2RS1 - chains 1 and 3 of the 4 polymer chains in the assembly; structure by X-ray diffraction, 3.00 A resolution.

# Chain 1
Name: Human rhinovirus 14 coat protein (subunit VP1)
Organism: Human rhinovirus sp
Reference sequence: P03303 (POLG_HRV14); residues 1-289 here correspond to UniProt positions 567-855 (UniProt number = residue number + 566)
Sequence (289 residues; row label = number of the first residue in the row):
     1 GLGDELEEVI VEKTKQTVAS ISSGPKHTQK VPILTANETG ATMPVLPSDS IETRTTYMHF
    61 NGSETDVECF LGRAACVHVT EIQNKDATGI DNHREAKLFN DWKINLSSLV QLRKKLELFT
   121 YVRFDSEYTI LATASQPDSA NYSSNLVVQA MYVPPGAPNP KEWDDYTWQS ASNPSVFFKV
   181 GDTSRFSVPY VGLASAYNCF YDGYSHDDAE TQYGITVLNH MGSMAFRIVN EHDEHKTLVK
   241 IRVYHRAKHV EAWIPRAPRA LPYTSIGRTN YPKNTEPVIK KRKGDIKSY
Unresolved in the structure: 1-16
Small-molecule neighbours: win i(S) (W84; 5-(7-(5-hydro-4-methyl-2-oxazolyl)phenoxy)heptyl)-3-methyl isoxazole): Ile104, Asn105, Leu106, Ser107, Leu116, Val122, Phe124, Ser126, Tyr128, Ala150, Tyr152, Pro174, Ser175, Val176, Phe186, Val188, Val191, Tyr197, Asn198, Cys199, Asn219, Met221, Met224

# Chain 3
Name: Human rhinovirus 14 coat protein (subunit VP3)
Organism: Human rhinovirus
Reference sequence: P03303 (POLG_HRV14); residues 1-236 here correspond to UniProt positions 331-566 (UniProt number = residue number + 330)
Sequence (236 residues; each row starts with the number of its first residue):
     1 GLPTTTLPGS GQFLTTDDRQ SPSALPNYEP TPRIHIPGKV HNLLEIIQVD TLIPMNNTHT
    61 KDEVNSYLIP LNANRQNEQV FGTNLFIGDG VFKTTLLGEI VQYYTHWSGS LRFSLMYTGP
   121 ALSSAKLILA YTPPGARGPQ DRREAMLGTH VVWDIGLQST IVMTIPWTSG VQFRYTDPDT
   181 YTSAGFLSCW YQTSLILPPE TTGQVYLLSF ISACPDFKLR LMKDTQTISQ TVALTE

# How chain 1 and chain 3 interact
Pairs across the interface - 181 pairs, chain 1 then chain 3:
  Ala19(1) with Asp216(3)
  Ile33(1) with Val151(3), hydrophobic; Thr160(3); Ile161(3); Val162(3), hydrogen bond (backbone-backbone)
  Leu34(1) with Gln158(3); Thr160(3)
  Thr35(1) with Gln158(3); Ser159(3), hydrogen bond (backbone-backbone); Thr160(3), hydrogen bond (backbone-backbone); Val162(3)
  Ala36(1) with Thr160(3)
  Asn37(1) with Asp50(3); Met116(3); Thr160(3), hydrogen bond (backbone-side chain); Phe210(3)
  Glu38(1) with Met116(3); Ser159(3), hydrogen bond
  Thr42(1) with Gln48(3); Val49(3); Asp50(3), hydrogen bond (side chain-backbone); Arg112(3); Ser212(3)
  Met43(1) with Arg112(3), hydrogen bond (backbone-side chain)
  Pro44(1) with Arg112(3)
  Val45(1) with Arg112(3), hydrogen bond (backbone-side chain); Val162(3), hydrophobic; Cys214(3)
  Leu46(1) with Thr164(3); Pro215(3)
  Pro47(1) with Ser110(3); Thr164(3); Pro166(3), hydrophobic; Cys214(3)
  Ser50(1) with Thr164(3)
  Ile51(1) with Thr149(3); Pro166(3), hydrophobic
  Met58(1) with Pro215(3); Asp216(3); Lys218(3)
  Phe60(1) with Lys218(3); Leu219(3)
  Gly62(1) with Asn42(3); Leu44(3)
  Glu64(1) with Tyr104(3), hydrogen bond (backbone-side chain); Arg220(3); Leu221(3), hydrogen bond (side chain-backbone); Met222(3), hydrogen bond (side chain-backbone)
  Thr65(1) with Asn42(3), hydrogen bond; Leu43(3), hydrogen bond (backbone-backbone); Leu44(3); Tyr104(3)
  Asp66(1) with His41(3); Asn42(3)
  Val67(1) with Val40(3); His41(3), hydrogen bond (backbone-backbone)
  Phe70(1) with Leu43(3), hydrophobic; Tyr103(3), hydrophobic; Tyr104(3); Met222(3)
  Arg73(1) with Thr15(3); Thr16(3); Met222(3)
  Ala74(1) with Phe13(3), hydrophobic; Thr15(3), hydrogen bond (backbone-backbone)
  Lys103(1) with Glu236(3), salt bridge
  Ser108(1) with Gln230(3), hydrogen bond (backbone-side chain); Ala233(3); Leu234(3), hydrogen bond (side chain-backbone)
  Leu109(1) with Gln230(3)
  Val110(1) with Ser229(3); Gln230(3), hydrogen bond (backbone-side chain); Leu234(3), hydrophobic
  Gln111(1) with Asp224(3)
  Arg113(1) with Leu234(3)
  Lys114(1) with Glu99(3), salt bridge; Tyr103(3); Thr227(3), hydrogen bond; Ile228(3)
  Lys115(1) with Tyr103(3); Met222(3)
  Phe119(1) with Val40(3), hydrophobic
  Tyr121(1) with Ile36(3), hydrophobic
  Arg123(1) with Pro30(3); Thr31(3), hydrogen bond (side chain-backbone); Pro32(3); Arg33(3)
  Glu127(1) with Arg19(3); Ser21(3)
  Thr129(1) with Phe13(3)
  Pro174(1) with Ala24(3); Leu25(3), hydrophobic
  Arg185(1) with Phe13(3); Ser21(3)
  Phe186(1) with Ser21(3); Pro22(3); Ala24(3), hydrophobic
  Ser187(1) with Ser21(3); Pro22(3), hydrogen bond (backbone-backbone); Ser23(3); Ala24(3), hydrogen bond (backbone-backbone)
  Pro189(1) with Ser23(3); Leu25(3), hydrophobic; Tyr28(3), hydrophobic
  Tyr190(1) with Tyr28(3); Pro30(3)
  Val191(1) with Leu25(3), hydrophobic; Tyr28(3)
  Gly192(1) with Thr31(3), hydrogen bond (backbone-side chain)
  Leu193(1) with Thr31(3), hydrogen bond (backbone-side chain)
  Ala194(1) with Thr31(3), hydrogen bond (backbone-side chain)
  Ser195(1) with Thr31(3); Pro32(3), hydrogen bond (side chain-backbone); Ile34(3)
  Thr216(1) with Glu236(3)
  Tyr244(1) with Phe13(3), hydrophobic
  Arg246(1) with Asp17(3); Asp18(3), salt bridge; Arg19(3)
  Glu251(1) with Arg33(3), salt bridge; Lys39(3), salt bridge
  Ala252(1) with Lys39(3); Val40(3), hydrogen bond (backbone-backbone)
  Trp253(1) with Ile36(3); Pro37(3); Gly38(3); Lys39(3)
  Ile254(1) with Pro37(3); Gly38(3), hydrogen bond (backbone-backbone)
  Pro255(1) with Gly38(3); Val40(3); Ile46(3), hydrophobic
  Pro258(1) with Leu96(3); Glu99(3)
  Tyr263(1) with Ile228(3), hydrophobic; Leu234(3), hydrophobic
  Thr264(1) with Leu234(3)
  Ser265(1) with Thr235(3); Glu236(3)
  Ile266(1) with Leu234(3); Thr235(3), hydrogen bond (backbone-backbone); Glu236(3)
  Arg268(1) with Glu236(3), hydrogen bond (side chain-backbone)
  Pro277(1) with Thr60(3); Lys61(3); Asp62(3)
  Val278(1) with Asp62(3), hydrogen bond (backbone-side chain)
  Ile279(1) with Pro54(3), hydrophobic; Asn57(3); Asp62(3), hydrogen bond (backbone-side chain)
  Lys280(1) with Asn57(3); Asp89(3), salt bridge; Gly90(3); Lys93(3)
  Lys281(1) with Asn57(3); Thr58(3), hydrogen bond (side chain-backbone); His59(3), hydrogen bond (side chain-backbone); Thr60(3)
  Arg282(1) with Met55(3), hydrogen bond (side chain-backbone); Asn57(3), hydrogen bond (backbone-backbone); Gly82(3), hydrogen bond (side chain-backbone)
  Ile286(1) with Met55(3); Asn56(3); Thr58(3); Val80(3); Phe81(3), hydrophobic; Gly82(3), hydrogen bond (backbone-backbone)
  Lys287(1) with Gln79(3); Gly82(3)
  Ser288(1) with Gly82(3); Thr83(3)
  Tyr289(1) with Gln79(3), hydrogen bond; Gly82(3); Thr83(3); Asn84(3); Gly138(3); Pro139(3), hydrogen bond (side chain-backbone); Phe186(3), hydrophobic; Leu187(3); Ser188(3); Trp190(3)
Other interface residues (no listed pair), chain 1 (81 interface residues in all): Cys69, Ser107, Val188, Ala196, Lys248, Glu276, Gly284, Asp285
Other interface residues (no listed pair), chain 3 (99 interface residues in all): Ser66, Ile69, Pro70, Val91, Thr94, Ser114, Trp153, Phe173, Phe217, Thr225

# In short
81 residues of chain 1 and 99 residues of chain 3 are in contact, with 40 hydrogen bonds and 6 salt bridges.
Polar contacts include Lys103(1)-Glu236(3), Lys114(1)-Glu99(3) and Arg246(1)-Asp18(3). Win i(S) is bound
between chain 1 and chain 3.
Chain 1 is Human rhinovirus 14 coat protein (subunit VP1) (Human rhinovirus sp) and chain 3 is Human
rhinovirus 14 coat protein (subunit VP3) (Human rhinovirus); the structure, Structural analysis of antiviral
agents that interact with the capsid of human rhinoviruses, was determined by X-ray diffraction together with
1R08, 2R04, 2R06, 2R07, 2RM2, 2RR1, 2RS3 and 2RS5 from the same study.
